Entry 7M22 (electron microscopy, 3.65 A resolution); this record covers chains C and N of the 4 polymer chains in the assembly.

[Chain C]
Name: Envelope protein UL128
Source organism: Human cytomegalovirus
Reference sequence: C8BLJ3 (C8BLJ3_HCMV); residues 28-171 here = UniProt positions 28-171
Sequence (144 residues; numbered 28 to 171; the number before each row is that of its first residue):
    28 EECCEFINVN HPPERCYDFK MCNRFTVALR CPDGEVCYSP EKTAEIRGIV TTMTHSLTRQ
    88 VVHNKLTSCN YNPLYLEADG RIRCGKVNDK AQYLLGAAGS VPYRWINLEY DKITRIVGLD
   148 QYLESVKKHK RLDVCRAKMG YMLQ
Not modelled in the structure: 28, 136-171
Disulfides: Cys30-Cys49, Cys31-Cys64, Cys43-Cys58, Cys96-Cys111

[Chain N]
Name: Neuropilin-2
Source organism: Homo sapiens
Reference sequence: O60462 (NRP2_HUMAN); residue numbers follow UniProt; this construct covers 23-595
Sequence (581 residues; each row starts with the number of its first residue):
    23 QPDPPCGGRL NSKDAGYITS PGYPQDYPSH QNCEWIVYAP EPNQKIVLNF NPHFEIEKHD
    83 CKYDFIEIRD GDSESADLLG KHCGNIAPPT IISSGSMLYI KFTSDYARQG AGFSLRYEIF
   143 KTGSEDCSKN FTSPNGTIES PGFPEKYPHN LDCTFTILAK PKMEIILQFL IFDLEHDPLQ
   203 VGEGDCKYDW LDIWDGIPHV GPLIGKYCGT KTPSELRSST GILSLTFHTD MAVAKDGFSA
   263 RYYLVHQEPL ENFQCNVPLG MESGRIANEQ ISASSTYSDG RWTPQQSRLH GDDNGWTPNL
   323 DSNKEYLQVD LRFLTMLTAI ATQGAISRET QNGYYVKSYK LEVSTNGEDW MVYRHGKNHK
   383 VFQANNDATE VVLNKLHAPL LTRFVRIRPQ TWHSGIALRL ELFGCRVTDA PCSNMLGMLS
   443 GLIADSQISA SSTQEYLWSP SAARLVSSRS GWFPRIPQAQ PGEEWLQVDL GTPKTVKGVI
   503 IQGARGGDSI TAVEARAFVR KFKVSYSLNG KDWEYIQDPR TQQPKLFEGN MHYDTPDIRR
   563 FDPIPAQYVR VYPERWSPAG IGMRLEVLGC DWTGSLEVLF Q
Not modelled in the structure: 23-147, 199-206, 269-275, 508-516, 594-603
Disulfides: Cys149-Cys175, Cys208-Cys230, Cys277-Cys427, Cys434-Cys592
Covalent attachments: N-acetylglucosamine (NAG) linked to Asn157
Differences from the reference sequence: expression tag (596-603)
Ion coordination: Ca2+: Asp211, Asp252, Val255
UniProt features mapped onto this chain:
  - binding site (Ca(2+)): Glu197, Asp211, Asp252
  - glycosylation (N-linked (GlcNAc...) asparagine): Asn152, Asn157
  - natural variant: Arg334 (R334C: Rare variant), Arg428 (R428W: Rare variant)

[Interface between chain C and chain N]
Residue-residue contacts (10; chain C residue first):
  Cys30(C) - Ala254(N)  hydrophobic
  Lys47(C) - Asp252(N)  salt bridge
  Lys47(C) - Met253(N)
  Lys47(C) - Ala254(N)
  Lys47(C) - Val255(N)
  Cys49(C) - Ala254(N)  hydrophobic
  Arg57(C) - Asn172(N)  hydrogen bond
  Asn91(C) - Trp212(N)
  Asn91(C) - His250(N)
  Leu93(C) - Lys209(N)
Interface residues without a listed pair, chain C (11 interface residues in all): Asp45, Phe46, Ala55, Leu56, Glu62
Interface residues without a listed pair, chain N (9 interface residues in all): Tyr210
From the paper, about this interface:
  - interface residues, chain C: Lys47(C)
  - interface residues, chain N: Thr251(N)

[Overview]
The interface between chain C and chain N involves 11 residues on one side and 9 on the other; the contacts
include 1 hydrogen bond and 1 salt bridge. Among the polar pairs are Lys47(C)-Asp252(N) and
Arg57(C)-Asn172(N). Covalently linked N-acetylglucosamine: at Asn157(N). The paper reports interface residues
Lys47(C) and Thr251(N).
Here chain C is Envelope protein UL128 (Human cytomegalovirus) and chain N is Neuropilin-2 (Homo sapiens).
Entry 7M22 (Cryo-EM structure of the HCMV pentamer bound by human neuropilin 2) was determined by electron
microscopy (same publication as 7KBA, 7LYV and 7M1C).
